8VU4 - chains A and G of the 4 polymer chains in the assembly; structure by X-ray diffraction, 2.35 A resolution.

Chain A:
Molecule: S1CE4 VARIANT OF FAB-EPR-1 heavy chain
From: Homo sapiens
Notes: engineered mutation(s): K131Q and F160W; antibody fragment or engineered binder
Sequence (224 residues; row label = number of the first residue in the row; note: 11 numbers in that range are skipped by the numbering (no residue carries them; nothing is unmodelled there)):
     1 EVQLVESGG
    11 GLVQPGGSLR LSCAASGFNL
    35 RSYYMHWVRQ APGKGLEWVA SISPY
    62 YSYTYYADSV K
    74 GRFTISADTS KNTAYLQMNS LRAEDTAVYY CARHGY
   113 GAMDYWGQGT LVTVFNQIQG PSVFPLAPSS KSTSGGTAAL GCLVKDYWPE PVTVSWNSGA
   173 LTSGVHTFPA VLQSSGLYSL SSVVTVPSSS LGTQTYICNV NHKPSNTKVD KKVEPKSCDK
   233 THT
Not modelled in the structure: 1, 230-235
Disulfide bonds: Cys23-Cys104, Cys154-Cys210
Bound ions: Na+ site 1: Val126, Ser187; Na+ site 2 near Glu162 (its only coordinating residue here); Na+ site 3 near Pro163 (its only coordinating residue here); Na+ site 4 near Pro181 (its only coordinating residue here); Na+ site 5: Asn218 (shared with Thr224(G), Ser226(G) of chain G)

Chain G:
Molecule: S1CE4 VARIANT OF FAB-EPR-1 light chain
From: Homo sapiens
Notes: antibody fragment or engineered binder
Sequence (212 residues; row label = number of the first residue in the row; note: 20 numbers in that range are skipped by the numbering (no residue carries them; nothing is unmodelled there)):
     1 DIQMTQSPSS LSASVGDRVT ITCRASQSV
    36 SSAVAWYQQK PGKAPKLLIY SA
    65 SSLYSGVP
    74 SRFSGSR
    83 SGTDFTLTIS SLQPEDFATY YCQQSSY
   114 SLITFGQGTK VEIKRTVAAP SVFIFPPSDE QLKSGTASVV CLLNNFYPRE AKVSWYVDNA
   174 LQSGNSQESV TEQDSKDSTY SLSSTLTLSK ADYEKHKVYA CEVTQGTTSV TKSFNRGEC
Not modelled in the structure: 1, 232
Disulfide bonds: Cys23-Cys104, Cys154-Cys214
Bound ions: Na+ site 1 near Lys127 (its only coordinating residue here); Na+ site 2 near Gln175 (its only coordinating residue here); Na+ site 3: Thr224, Ser226 (shared with Asn218(A) of chain A)

Chain A / chain G interface:
Residue-residue contacts (30; chain A residue first):
  His40(A) - Ile116(G)
  Val42(A) - Phe118(G)  hydrophobic
  Gln44(A) - Gln44(G)  hydrogen bond
  Gln44(A) - Tyr103(G)
  Lys48(A) - Tyr103(G)
  Gly49(A) - Tyr103(G)
  Leu50(A) - Pro50(G)  hydrophobic
  Leu50(A) - Tyr103(G)
  Leu50(A) - Phe118(G)  hydrophobic
  Trp52(A) - Ser114(G)
  Trp52(A) - Ile116(G)
  Trp52(A) - Phe118(G)
  Tyr66(A) - Ser114(G)
  Tyr103(A) - Gln44(G)  hydrogen bond
  Tyr103(A) - Lys48(G)
  Tyr103(A) - Ala49(G)  hydrophobic
  His107(A) - Ser107(G)
  Gly113(A) - Tyr55(G)
  Ala114(A) - Ala40(G)  hydrophobic
  Ala114(A) - Tyr42(G)
  Ala114(A) - Gln105(G)
  Met115(A) - Tyr42(G)  hydrogen bond (backbone-side chain)
  Met115(A) - Leu52(G)
  Met115(A) - Ile116(G)  hydrophobic
  Asp116(A) - Leu52(G)
  Asp116(A) - Tyr68(G)
  Trp118(A) - Tyr42(G)
  Trp118(A) - Ala49(G)  hydrophobic
  Trp118(A) - Pro50(G)
  Gly119(A) - Ala49(G)
Interface residues without a listed pair, chain A (20 interface residues in all): Tyr38, Glu51, Ser55, Tyr117
Interface residues without a listed pair, chain G (17 interface residues in all): Tyr109, Leu115

Summary:
20 residues of chain A face 17 of chain G across their interface, with 3 hydrogen bonds. Among the polar pairs
are Gln44(A)-Gln44(G), Tyr103(A)-Gln44(G) and Met115(A)-Tyr42(G). Val126(A) and Ser187(A) form the Na+ site 1.
Asn218(A), Thr224(G) and Ser226(G) coordinate Na+ site 3.
Here chain A is S1CE4 VARIANT OF FAB-EPR-1 heavy chain and chain G is S1CE4 VARIANT OF FAB-EPR-1 light chain,
both from Homo sapiens. Entry 8VU4 (Structure of FabS1CE4-EPR-1, an elbow-locked high affinity antibody for
the erythropoeitin receptor) was determined by X-ray diffraction (same publication as 8VTP, 8VTR, 8VU1, 8VUA,
8VUC, 8VUI, 8VVM and 8VVO).
